Entry 6WID (X-ray diffraction, 1.50 A resolution); this record covers chains A and P of the 5 polymer chains in the assembly.

# Chain A
Molecule: DNA-directed DNA/RNA polymerase mu
From: Homo sapiens
Notes: EC 2.7.7.7; engineered mutation(s): P398-P410 deletion replaced by G410 linker
Reference sequence: Q9NP87 (DPOLM_HUMAN); residue numbers follow UniProt; this construct covers 132-396, 409-494
Amino-acid sequence (356 residues; each row starts with the number of its first residue; note: 12 numbers in that range are skipped by the numbering (no residue carries them; nothing is unmodelled there)):
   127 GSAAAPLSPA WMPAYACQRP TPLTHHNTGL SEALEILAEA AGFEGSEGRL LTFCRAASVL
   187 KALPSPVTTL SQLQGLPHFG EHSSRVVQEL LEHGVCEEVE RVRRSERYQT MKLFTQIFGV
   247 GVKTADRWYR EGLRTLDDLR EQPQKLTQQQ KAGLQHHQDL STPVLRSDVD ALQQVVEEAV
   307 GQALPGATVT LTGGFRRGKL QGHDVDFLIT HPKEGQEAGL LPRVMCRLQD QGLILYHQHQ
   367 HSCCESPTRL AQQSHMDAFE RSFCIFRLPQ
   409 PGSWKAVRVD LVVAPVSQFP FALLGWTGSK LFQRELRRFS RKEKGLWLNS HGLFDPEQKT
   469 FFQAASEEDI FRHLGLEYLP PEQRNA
Disordered / not traced: 127-134, 366-383
Sequence notes: expression tag (127-131); linker (410)
Ion coordination: Na+: Thr241, Ile243, Val246 (shared with DT3(P) of chain P); Mg2+ site 1: Asp330, Asp332, Asp418 (together with DUP) (shared with DA4(P), DT5(P) of chain P); Mg2+ site 2: Asp330, Asp332 (together with DUP, pyrophosphate) (shared with DT5(P) of chain P)
Small-molecule neighbours: DUP / pyrophosphate: Gly319, Gly320, Arg323, Lys325, Gln327, Gly328, His329, Asp330, Asp332, Asp418, Gly433, Trp434, Thr435, Gly436, Ser437, Lys438, Gln441
Curated features (UniProtKB/Swiss-Prot):
  - region: Arg323 to Asp332 (Involved in ssDNA binding)
  - binding site (Mg(2+)): Asp330, Asp332, Asp418
  - site: Gly433 (Responsible for the low discrimination between dNTP and rNTP)
From the paper describing this entry:
  - mutagenesis - H208A: decreased catalytic activity on complementary DSB ends
  - mutagenesis - H208A: abolished catalytic activity on noncomplementary overhangs
  - mutagenesis - H459G: unchanged catalytic activity on SSB or DSB substrates (citing earlier work)
  - mutagenesis - N457D: decreased catalytic activity on all substrates (citing earlier work)
  - mutagenesis - R175A, R175H: decreased catalytic activity on end-joining (citing earlier work)

# Chain P
Molecule: 5-nt DNA strand
Sequence (5 nucleotides; numbered 1 to 5; the number before each row is that of its first residue):
     1 CGTAT
Ion coordination: Na+: DT3 (shared with Thr241(A), Ile243(A), Val246(A) of chain A); Mg2+ site 1: DA4, DT5 (together with DUP) (shared with Asp330(A), Asp332(A), Asp418(A) of chain A); Mg2+ site 2: DT5 (together with DUP, pyrophosphate) (shared with Asp330(A), Asp332(A) of chain A)

# Chain A / chain P interface
Pairs across the interface (32):
  Ile243(A) - DT3(P)  phosphate contact
  Phe244(A) - DT3(P)  phosphate contact
  Gly245(A) - DG2(P)  phosphate contact
  Gly245(A) - DT3(P)  hydrogen bond to the phosphate
  Val246(A) - DG2(P)  phosphate contact
  Val246(A) - DT3(P)  hydrogen bond to the phosphate
  Gly247(A) - DG2(P)  hydrogen bond to the phosphate
  Lys249(A) - DC1(P)  phosphate contact
  Lys249(A) - DG2(P)  phosphate contact
  Thr250(A) - DC1(P)  hydrogen bond to the phosphate
  Thr250(A) - DG2(P)  hydrogen bond to the phosphate
  Gln275(A) - DG2(P)  sugar contact
  Arg323(A) - DT5(P)  hydrogen bond to the phosphate
  His329(A) - DA4(P)  salt bridge to the phosphate
  His329(A) - DT5(P)  phosphate contact
  Asp330(A) - DT5(P)  phosphate contact
  Asp332(A) - DA4(P)  phosphate contact
  Asp332(A) - DT5(P)  phosphate contact
  Arg387(A) - DA4(P)  base contact
  Phe389(A) - DT3(P)  sugar contact
  Phe389(A) - DA4(P)  sugar contact
  Arg416(A) - DT3(P)  phosphate contact
  Arg416(A) - DA4(P)  salt bridge to the phosphate
  Asp418(A) - DA4(P)  phosphate contact
  Gly433(A) - DT5(P)  sugar contact
  Trp434(A) - DA4(P)  phosphate contact
  Trp434(A) - DT5(P)  sugar contact
  Thr435(A) - DT5(P)  phosphate contact
  Gly436(A) - DT5(P)  hydrogen bond to the phosphate
  Ser437(A) - DT5(P)  sugar contact
  Lys438(A) - DT5(P)  hydrogen bond to the base
  Gln441(A) - DT5(P)  base contact
Interface residues without a listed pair, chain A (25 interface residues in all): Val248, Gly319

# Overview
Chain A and chain P form an interface of 25 and 5 residues respectively; the contacts include 8 hydrogen bonds
and 2 salt bridges. Polar contacts include Lys438(A)-DT5(P), Gly245(A)-DT3(P) and Val246(A)-DT3(P). The paper
reports that R175A and R175H of chain A reduce catalytic activity on end-joining; H208A of chain A reduces
catalytic activity on complementary DSB ends; 5 substitutions were tested in all.
Here chain A is DNA-directed DNA/RNA polymerase mu (Homo sapiens) and chain P is a 5-nt DNA strand. Entry 6WID
(Nucleotide incorporation intermediate into quaternary complex of human Polymerase Mu on a complementary DNA
double-strand break ...) was determined by X-ray diffraction, deposited together with 6WIC and 6WIE.
